7UXA - chains A and D of the 5 polymer chains in the assembly; structure by electron microscopy, 3.28 A resolution.

Chain A:
Molecule: tRNA-splicing endonuclease subunit Sen34
Organism: Homo sapiens
Notes: EC 4.6.1.16
UniProt: Q9BSV6 (SEN34_HUMAN); numbering as in UniProt (aligned over 1-309)
Chain sequence (352 residues; each row starts with the number of its first residue; numbers below 1 keep their minus sign (Met-42 is residue -42)):
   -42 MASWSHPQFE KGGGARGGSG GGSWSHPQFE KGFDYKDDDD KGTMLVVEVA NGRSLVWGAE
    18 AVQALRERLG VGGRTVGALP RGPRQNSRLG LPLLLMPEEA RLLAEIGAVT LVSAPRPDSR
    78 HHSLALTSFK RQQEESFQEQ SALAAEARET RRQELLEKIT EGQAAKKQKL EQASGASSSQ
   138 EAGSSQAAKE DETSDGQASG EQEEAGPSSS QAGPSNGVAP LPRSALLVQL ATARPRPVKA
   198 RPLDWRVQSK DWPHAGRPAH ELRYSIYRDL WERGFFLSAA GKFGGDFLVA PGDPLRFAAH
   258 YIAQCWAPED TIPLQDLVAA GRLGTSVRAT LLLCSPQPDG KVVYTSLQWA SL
Not modelled in the structure: -42 to 0, 103-181
Differences from the reference sequence: initiating methionine (-42); expression tag (-41 to 0); engineered mutation Ala247 (Tyr in Q9BSV6), Ala255 (His in Q9BSV6), Ala286 (Lys in Q9BSV6)
Swiss-Prot annotation at these positions:
  - natural variant: Arg58 (R58W: In PCH2C)
Reported in the primary citation:
  - binding site for the 88-nt RNA strand: Arg41, Lys239, Val284
  - mutagenesis - R279A/W306A: abolished catalytic activity (cleavage at the 5' splice site)
  - contacts within the chain: Arg58-Glu218 (salt bridge)
  - disease-associated variants - R58W: decreased stability (citing earlier work)
  - binding site for the 88-nt RNA strand: Arg279 (proposed by the authors, not directly observed)

Chain D:
Molecule: tRNA-splicing endonuclease subunit Sen54
Organism: Homo sapiens
UniProt: Q7Z6J9 (SEN54_HUMAN); numbering as in UniProt (aligned over 1-526)
Chain sequence (551 residues; each row starts with the number of its first residue):
     1 MEPEPEPAAV EVPAGRVLSA RELFAARSRS QKLPQRSHGP KDFLPDGSAA QAERLRRCRE
    61 ELWQLLAEQR VERLGSLVAA EWRPEEGFVE LKSPAGKFWQ TMGFSEQGRQ RLHPEEALYL
   121 LECGSIHLFH QDLPLSIQEA YQLLLTDHTV TFLQYQVFSH LKRLGYVVRR FQPSSVLSPY
   181 ERQLNLDASV QHLEDGDGKR KRSSSSPRSI NKKAKALDNS LQPKSLAASS PPPCSQPSQC
   241 PEEKPQESSP MKGPGGPFQL LGSLGPSPGP AREGVGCSWE SGRAENGVTG AGKRRWNFEQ
   301 ISFPNMASDS RHTLLRAPAP ELLPANVAGR ETDAESWCQK LNQRKEKLSR REREHHAEAA
   361 QFQEDVNADP EVQRCSSWRE YKELLQRRQV QRSQRRAPHL WGQPVTPLLS PGQASSPAVV
   421 LQHISVLQTT HLPDGGARLL EKSGGLEIIF DVYQADAVAT FRKNNPGKPY ARMCISGFDE
   481 PVPDLCSLKR LSYQSGDVPL IFALVDHGDI SFYSFRDFTL PQDVGHQAYV EQKLISEEDL
   541 NSAVDHHHHH H
Not modelled in the structure: 1-7, 174-425, 524-551
Differences from the reference sequence: expression tag (527-551)
Reported in the primary citation:
  - binding site for the 88-nt RNA strand: Arg36, Lys41
  - contacts within the chain: Met102-Tyr119, Tyr119-Leu120, Tyr119-Ser159, Tyr119-Lys162

How chain A and chain D interact:
Residue-residue contacts (140; chain A residue first):
  Val3(A) - Glu11(D)
  Val3(A) - Pro13(D)  hydrophobic
  Glu5(A) - Gln138(D)
  Ala7(A) - Gln142(D)
  Arg10(A) - Phe152(D)
  Arg10(A) - Leu153(D)
  Trp14(A) - Gln138(D)
  Trp14(A) - Tyr141(D)  hydrophobic
  Ala16(A) - Leu66(D)
  Val19(A) - Trp63(D)  hydrophobic
  Val19(A) - Leu66(D)  hydrophobic
  Gln20(A) - Trp63(D)
  Arg23(A) - Arg59(D)  hydrogen bond (backbone-side chain)
  Arg23(A) - Leu62(D)
  Arg23(A) - Trp63(D)
  Glu24(A) - Arg59(D)  salt bridge
  Glu24(A) - Trp63(D)
  Arg31(A) - His507(D)
  Arg31(A) - Gly508(D)  hydrogen bond (side chain-backbone)
  Arg31(A) - Asp509(D)  salt bridge
  Val33(A) - Gln156(D)
  Val33(A) - Gly508(D)
  Gly34(A) - Glu122(D)
  Ala35(A) - Arg70(D)  hydrogen bond (backbone-side chain)
  Ala35(A) - Glu122(D)  hydrogen bond (backbone-side chain)
  Ala35(A) - Arg163(D)
  Leu36(A) - Leu65(D)  hydrophobic
  Pro37(A) - Arg29(D)
  Pro37(A) - Glu68(D)
  Pro37(A) - Gln69(D)
  Pro37(A) - Arg70(D)
  Arg38(A) - Ser30(D)  hydrogen bond (side chain-backbone)
  Arg38(A) - Lys32(D)  hydrogen bond (side chain-backbone)
  Arg38(A) - Pro34(D)
  Arg38(A) - Glu68(D)  salt bridge
  Pro40(A) - Arg163(D)
  Arg41(A) - Tyr119(D)  hydrogen bond
  Arg41(A) - Cys123(D)  hydrogen bond
  Arg41(A) - Arg163(D)
  Gln42(A) - Leu33(D)
  Gln42(A) - Arg163(D)  hydrogen bond (backbone-side chain)
  Asn43(A) - His160(D)  hydrogen bond
  Asn43(A) - Arg163(D)  hydrogen bond
  Asn43(A) - Leu164(D)
  Ser44(A) - Leu33(D)
  Arg45(A) - Leu33(D)
  Arg45(A) - Pro34(D)  hydrogen bond (side chain-backbone)
  Arg45(A) - Gln35(D)
  Arg45(A) - Arg36(D)
  Arg45(A) - Leu65(D)
  Leu46(A) - Arg163(D)
  Leu48(A) - Leu66(D)
  Leu51(A) - His507(D)
  Leu51(A) - Gly508(D)
  Met53(A) - His507(D)
  Pro54(A) - His507(D)
  Ala71(A) - Gln142(D)
  Ser76(A) - Leu133(D)
  Arg77(A) - His130(D)  hydrogen bond
  Arg77(A) - Gln131(D)
  Arg77(A) - Leu133(D)
  Ser80(A) - Leu133(D)
  Leu83(A) - Pro134(D)
  Phe86(A) - Val17(D)  hydrophobic
  Phe94(A) - Phe24(D)  hydrophobic
  Ala101(A) - Phe24(D)  hydrophobic
  Ala182(A) - Leu74(D)  hydrogen bond (backbone-backbone)
  Leu183(A) - Arg73(D)
  Leu183(A) - Leu74(D)
  Leu184(A) - Leu23(D)
  Leu184(A) - Arg27(D)
  Leu184(A) - Val71(D)  hydrophobic
  Leu184(A) - Arg73(D)
  Val185(A) - Val71(D)
  Val185(A) - Glu72(D)  hydrogen bond (backbone-backbone)
  Val185(A) - Leu74(D)  hydrophobic
  Val185(A) - Leu77(D)  hydrophobic
  Val185(A) - His127(D)
  Gln186(A) - Arg16(D)
  Gln186(A) - Val17(D)
  Gln186(A) - Leu18(D)  hydrogen bond (side chain-backbone)
  Gln186(A) - Leu23(D)
  Gln186(A) - Gln69(D)  hydrogen bond
  Gln186(A) - Arg70(D)
  Leu187(A) - Arg70(D)  hydrogen bond (backbone-backbone)
  Leu187(A) - Leu121(D)  hydrophobic
  Leu187(A) - Gly124(D)
  Leu187(A) - His127(D)
  Ala188(A) - Gln69(D)
  Ala188(A) - Ser136(D)  hydrogen bond (backbone-side chain)
  Ala188(A) - Ile137(D)  hydrogen bond (backbone-backbone)
  Thr189(A) - Gln69(D)
  Thr189(A) - Arg70(D)
  Thr189(A) - Ser136(D)
  Thr189(A) - Ile137(D)
  Thr189(A) - Gln138(D)  hydrogen bond (backbone-backbone)
  Ala190(A) - Ser136(D)  hydrogen bond (backbone-side chain)
  Ala190(A) - Gln138(D)
  Arg191(A) - Gly15(D)  hydrogen bond (backbone-backbone)
  Arg191(A) - Ser136(D)
  Arg191(A) - Gln138(D)  hydrogen bond (backbone-side chain)
  Arg191(A) - Glu139(D)
  Pro192(A) - Val17(D)  hydrophobic
  Pro192(A) - Ser136(D)
  Pro194(A) - Pro13(D)
  Val195(A) - Val12(D)
  Val195(A) - Pro13(D)
  Lys196(A) - Val10(D)
  Lys196(A) - Val12(D)
  Ala197(A) - Val10(D)
  Pro199(A) - Ala9(D)
  Arg220(A) - His507(D)
  Ala236(A) - Asp506(D)
  Gly238(A) - Phe478(D)
  Gly238(A) - Asp506(D)
  Lys239(A) - Asp509(D)  salt bridge
  Pro248(A) - Phe43(D)
  Pro248(A) - Pro45(D)
  Asp250(A) - Leu55(D)
  Asp250(A) - Arg59(D)  salt bridge
  Pro251(A) - Lys41(D)  hydrogen bond (backbone-side chain)
  Leu252(A) - Ser37(D)  hydrogen bond (backbone-side chain)
  Leu252(A) - Lys41(D)
  Leu252(A) - Cys58(D)  hydrophobic
  Arg253(A) - Ser37(D)  hydrogen bond (side chain-backbone)
  Arg253(A) - His38(D)
  Arg253(A) - Pro40(D)  hydrogen bond (side chain-backbone)
  Arg253(A) - Lys41(D)
  Arg253(A) - Asp42(D)  salt bridge
  Arg253(A) - Arg54(D)
  Arg253(A) - Leu55(D)
  Arg253(A) - Cys58(D)
  Phe254(A) - Asp42(D)
  Phe254(A) - Leu44(D)
  Phe254(A) - Pro45(D)  hydrophobic
  Phe254(A) - Gln51(D)
  Ala255(A) - Lys41(D)
  Ala255(A) - Asp42(D)
  His257(A) - Phe43(D)
  His257(A) - Leu44(D)
Other interface residues (no listed pair), chain A (74 interface residues in all): Asn8, Pro49, Thr67, Pro72, Pro74, His79, Gln97, Ser98, Arg193, Arg285
Other interface residues (no listed pair), chain D (81 interface residues in all): Ala14, Ala20, Gln31, Gly75, Ser125, Ile126, Leu143, Leu145, Thr146, Ser511
The authors on this interface:
  - pairs named by the authors: Tyr119(D)-Arg41(A) (hydrogen bond)
  - interface residues, chain D: Asp506(D)

Overview:
74 residues of chain A and 81 residues of chain D are in contact, with 28 hydrogen bonds and 6 salt bridges.
Polar contacts include Glu24(A)-Arg59(D), Arg31(A)-Asp509(D) and Arg38(A)-Glu68(D). The authors report a
hydrogen bond between Tyr119(D) and Arg41(A). From the paper: a binding site for the 88-nt RNA strand at
Arg41(A), Lys239(A) and Arg36(D) among others; R279A/W306A of chain A abolish catalytic activity (cleavage at
the 5' splice site).
Chain A is tRNA-splicing endonuclease subunit Sen34 and chain D is tRNA-splicing endonuclease subunit Sen54,
both from Homo sapiens; the structure, Human tRNA Splicing Endonuclease Complex bound to pre-tRNA-ARG, was
determined by electron microscopy.
